5SBB - chains A and E of the 6 polymer chains in the assembly; structure by X-ray diffraction, 2.25 A resolution.

Chain A:
Name: Tubulin alpha-1B chain
Organism: Bos taurus
UniProt: P81947 (TBA1B_BOVIN); numbering as in UniProt (aligned over 1-451)
Amino-acid sequence (451 residues; numbered 1 to 451; the number before each row is that of its first residue):
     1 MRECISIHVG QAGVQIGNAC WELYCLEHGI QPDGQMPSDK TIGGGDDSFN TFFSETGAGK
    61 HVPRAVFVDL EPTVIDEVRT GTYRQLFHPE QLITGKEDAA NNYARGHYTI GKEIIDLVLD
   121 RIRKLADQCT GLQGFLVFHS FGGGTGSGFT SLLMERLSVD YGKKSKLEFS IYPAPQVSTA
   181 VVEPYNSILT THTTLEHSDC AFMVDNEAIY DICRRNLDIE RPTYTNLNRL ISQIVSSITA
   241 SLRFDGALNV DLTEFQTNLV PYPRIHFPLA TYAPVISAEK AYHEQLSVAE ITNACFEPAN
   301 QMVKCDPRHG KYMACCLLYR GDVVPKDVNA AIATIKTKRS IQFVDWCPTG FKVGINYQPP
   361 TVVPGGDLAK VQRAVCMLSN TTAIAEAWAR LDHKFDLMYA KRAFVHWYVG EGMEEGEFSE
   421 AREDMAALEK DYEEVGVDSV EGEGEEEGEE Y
Not modelled in the structure: 439-451
Ion coordination: Ca2+: Asp39, Thr41, Gly44, Glu55
Ligand contacts: GTP (guanosine-5'-triphosphate): Gly10, Gln11, Ala12, Gln15, Ile16, Asp69, Asp98, Ala99, Ala100, Asn101, Ser140, Gly142, Gly143, Gly144, Thr145, Gly146, Ile171, Pro173, Val177, Ser178, Thr179, Glu183, Asn206, Tyr224, Leu227, Asn228, Ile231

Chain E:
Name: Stathmin-4
Organism: Rattus norvegicus
UniProt: P63043 (STMN4_RAT); residues 5-145 here correspond to UniProt positions 49-189 (UniProt number = residue number + 44)
Amino-acid sequence (143 residues; row label = number of the first residue in the row):
     3 MADMEVIELN KCTSGQSFEV ILKPPSFDGV PEFNASLPRR RDPSLEEIQK KLEAAEERRK
    63 YQEAELLKHL AEKREHEREV IQKAIEENNN FIKMAKEKLA QKMESNKENR EAHLAAMLER
   123 LQEKDKHAEE VRKNKELKEE ASR
Not modelled in the structure: 3-5, 29-43, 141-145
Differences from the reference sequence: initiating methionine (3); expression tag (4)
UniProt features mapped onto this chain:
  - modified residue: Ser46 (Phosphoserine)

How chain A and chain E interact:
Residue-residue contacts - 61 pairs, chain A then chain E:
  His107(A) - Leu54(E)
  Tyr108(A) - Leu54(E)  hydrophobic
  Tyr108(A) - Ala57(E)  hydrophobic
  Tyr108(A) - Arg61(E)
  Thr109(A) - Arg61(E)  hydrogen bond
  Lys112(A) - Glu58(E)  salt bridge
  Leu152(A) - Leu54(E)  hydrophobic
  Glu155(A) - Ile50(E)
  Arg156(A) - Leu47(E)
  Arg156(A) - Gln51(E)
  Ser158(A) - Asp44(E)
  Val159(A) - Pro45(E)
  Val159(A) - Leu47(E)  hydrophobic
  Glu196(A) - Asp44(E)
  His197(A) - Pro45(E)
  Asp245(A) - Cys14(E)
  Asp245(A) - Ser16(E)  hydrogen bond (backbone-side chain)
  Ala247(A) - Asn12(E)
  Ala247(A) - Ser19(E)
  Leu248(A) - Ser19(E)
  Pro325(A) - Gln18(E)
  Pro325(A) - Phe20(E)  hydrophobic
  Asn329(A) - Met6(E)
  Asn329(A) - Val8(E)
  Asn329(A) - Phe20(E)
  Asn329(A) - Val22(E)
  Ile332(A) - Met6(E)  hydrophobic
  Ala333(A) - Met6(E)  hydrophobic
  Lys336(A) - Leu24(E)
  Asp345(A) - Pro27(E)
  Asp345(A) - Ser28(E)  hydrogen bond (backbone-backbone)
  Cys347(A) - Pro27(E)
  Pro348(A) - Lys25(E)
  Pro348(A) - Pro27(E)
  Thr349(A) - Ile23(E)
  Thr349(A) - Leu24(E)  hydrogen bond (backbone-backbone)
  Thr349(A) - Lys25(E)  hydrogen bond (backbone-backbone)
  Gly350(A) - Val22(E)
  Phe351(A) - Glu21(E)
  Phe351(A) - Val22(E)  hydrogen bond (backbone-backbone)
  Phe351(A) - Leu24(E)  hydrophobic
  Lys352(A) - Phe20(E)
  Lys352(A) - Glu21(E)  salt bridge
  Val353(A) - Ser19(E)
  Val353(A) - Phe20(E)  hydrogen bond (backbone-backbone)
  Gly354(A) - Gln18(E)
  Ile355(A) - Gly17(E)
  Ile355(A) - Gln18(E)  hydrogen bond (backbone-backbone)
  Asn356(A) - Ser16(E)
  Tyr357(A) - Thr15(E)
  Tyr357(A) - Ser16(E)  hydrogen bond (backbone-backbone)
  Tyr357(A) - Gly17(E)
  Tyr357(A) - Gln18(E)  hydrogen bond
  Val409(A) - Gln64(E)  hydrogen bond (backbone-side chain)
  Gly410(A) - Arg61(E)
  Gly410(A) - Gln64(E)
  Glu411(A) - Arg61(E)  hydrogen bond (backbone-side chain)
  Gly412(A) - Ala57(E)
  Gly412(A) - Arg60(E)  hydrogen bond (backbone-side chain)
  Gly412(A) - Arg61(E)
  Glu414(A) - Arg60(E)  salt bridge
Also at the interface, not in a pair above, chain A (41 interface residues in all): Glu113, Gly246, Val328, Trp346, Gln358
Also at the interface, not in a pair above, chain E (33 interface residues in all): Leu11, Pro26, Ser46, Lys53, Glu55

Summary:
The interface between chain A and chain E involves 41 residues on one side and 33 on the other; the contacts
include 13 hydrogen bonds and 3 salt bridges. Among the polar pairs are Lys112(A)-Glu58(E), Lys352(A)-Glu21(E)
and Glu414(A)-Arg60(E). Chain A binds GTP.
Here chain A is Tubulin alpha-1B chain (Bos taurus) and chain E is Stathmin-4 (Rattus norvegicus). Entry 5SBB
(Tubulin-maytansinoid-4c-complex) was determined by X-ray diffraction (same publication as 5SB8, 5SB9, 5SBA,
5SBC, 5SBD and 5SBE).
